Entry 7BXU (electron microscopy, 3.70 A resolution); this record covers chains A and D of the 4 polymer chains in the assembly.

Chain A:
Name: H(+)/Cl(-) exchange transporter 7
From: Homo sapiens
UniProtKB: P51798 (CLCN7_HUMAN); residue numbers follow UniProt; this construct covers 1-805
Amino-acid sequence (805 residues; row label = number of the first residue in the row):
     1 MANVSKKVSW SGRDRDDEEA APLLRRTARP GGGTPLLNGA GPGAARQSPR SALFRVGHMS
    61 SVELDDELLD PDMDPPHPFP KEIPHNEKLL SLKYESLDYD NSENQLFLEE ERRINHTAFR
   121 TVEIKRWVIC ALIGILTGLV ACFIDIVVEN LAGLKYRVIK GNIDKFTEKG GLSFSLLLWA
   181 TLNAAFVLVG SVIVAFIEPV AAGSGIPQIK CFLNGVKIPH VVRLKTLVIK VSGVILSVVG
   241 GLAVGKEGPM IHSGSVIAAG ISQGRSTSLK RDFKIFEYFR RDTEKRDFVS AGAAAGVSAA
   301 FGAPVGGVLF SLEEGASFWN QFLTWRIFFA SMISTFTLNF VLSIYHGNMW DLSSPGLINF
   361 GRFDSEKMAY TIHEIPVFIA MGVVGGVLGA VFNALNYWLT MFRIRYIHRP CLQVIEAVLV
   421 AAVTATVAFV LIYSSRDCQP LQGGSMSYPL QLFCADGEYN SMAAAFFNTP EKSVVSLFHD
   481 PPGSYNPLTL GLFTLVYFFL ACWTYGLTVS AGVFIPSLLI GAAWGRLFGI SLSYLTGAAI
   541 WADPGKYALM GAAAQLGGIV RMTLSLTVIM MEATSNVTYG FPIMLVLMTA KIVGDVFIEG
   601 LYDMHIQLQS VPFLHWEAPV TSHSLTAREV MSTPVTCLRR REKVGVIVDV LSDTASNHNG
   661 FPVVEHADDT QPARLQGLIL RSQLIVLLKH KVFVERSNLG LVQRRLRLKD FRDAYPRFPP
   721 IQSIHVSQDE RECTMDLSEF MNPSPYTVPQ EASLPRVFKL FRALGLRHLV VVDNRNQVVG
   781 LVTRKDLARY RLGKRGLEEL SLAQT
Disordered / not traced: 1-91, 117-118, 364-368, 667-671, 696-704, 727-731, 791-805
Curated features (UniProtKB/Swiss-Prot):
  - motif: Gly203 to Pro207 (Selectivity filter part_1), Gly245 to Pro249 (Selectivity filter part_2), Gly512 to Pro516 (Selectivity filter part_3)
  - binding site (chloride): Ser204, Phe514, Tyr602
  - binding site (ATP): His658 to Gly660, Thr783 to Asp786
  - site: Glu247 (Mediates proton transfer from the outer aqueous phase to the interior of the protein), Glu314 (Mediates proton transfer from the protein to the inner aqueous phase)
  - modified residue (Phosphoserine): Ser9, Ser60, Ser801
  - natural variant: Leu132 (L132P: In OPTB4), Leu213 (L213F: In OPTA2; uncertain significance), Asn214 (N214S: In OPTB4), Gly215 (G215R: In OPTA2), Leu224 (L224R: In OPTB4; uncertain significance), Leu227 (deletion: In OPTB4), Gly240 (G240R: In OPTB4), Pro249 (P249R: In OPTB4), Ile261 (I261F: In OPTB4), Arg286 (R286Q: In OPTA2; R286W: In OPTA2; uncertain significance), Ser290 (S290Y: In OPTA2; uncertain significance), Ala299 (A299V: In OPTB4; uncertain significance), 20 further natural variant entries in UniProt

Chain D:
Name: Osteopetrosis-associated transmembrane protein 1
From: Homo sapiens
UniProtKB: Q86WC4 (OSTM1_HUMAN); numbering as in UniProt (aligned over 1-334)
Amino-acid sequence (334 residues; numbered 1 to 334; the number before each row is that of its first residue):
     1 MEPGPTAAQR RCSLPPWLPL GLLLWSGLAL GALPFGSSPH RVFHDLLSEQ QLLEVEDLSL
    61 SLLQGGGLGP LSLPPDLPDL DPECRELLLD FANSSAELTG CLVRSARPVR LCQTCYPLFQ
   121 QVVSKMDNIS RAAGNTSESQ SCARSLLMAD RMQIVVILSE FFNTTWQEAN CANCLTNNSE
   181 ELSNSTVYFL NLFNHTLTCF EHNLQGNAHS LLQTKNYSEV CKNCREAYKT LSSLYSEMQK
   241 MNELENKAEP GTHLCIDVED AMNITRKLWS RTFNCSVPCS DTVPVIAVSV FILFLPVVFY
   301 LSSFLHSEQK KRKLILPKRL KSSTSFANIQ ENSN
Disordered / not traced: 1-71, 132-140, 174-182, 206-214, 245-251, 309-334
Curated features (UniProtKB/Swiss-Prot):
  - modified residue (Phosphoserine): Ser322, Ser325, Ser333
  - glycosylation (N-linked (GlcNAc...) asparagine): Asn93, Asn128, Asn135, Asn163, Asn177, Asn184, Asn194, Asn216, Asn263, Asn274
Disulfides: Cys84-Cys142, Cys101-Cys115, Cys112-Cys171
Glycans and other covalent adducts: N-acetylglucosamine (NAG) linked to Asn93, Asn128, Asn163, Asn184, Asn194, Asn216, Asn263
Small-molecule neighbours: N-acetylglucosamine (NAG; 2-acetamido-2-deoxy-beta-D-glucopyranose): Met148, Ala149, Asp150, Arg151

How chain A and chain D interact:
Contacting residue pairs - 32 pairs, chain A then chain D:
  Gly170(A) - Asp281(D)
  Gly171(A) - Asp281(D)
  Leu172(A) - Asp281(D)  hydrogen bond (backbone-side chain)
  Ser173(A) - Pro284(D)  hydrogen bond (side chain-backbone)
  Ser173(A) - Val285(D)  hydrogen bond (side chain-backbone)
  Ser173(A) - Val288(D)
  Leu176(A) - Val288(D)  hydrophobic
  Leu177(A) - Val288(D)  hydrophobic
  Phe402(A) - Tyr300(D)  hydrophobic
  Arg403(A) - Tyr300(D)
  Tyr406(A) - Ser303(D)
  Tyr406(A) - Phe304(D)
  Ile407(A) - Tyr300(D)  hydrophobic
  Leu412(A) - Phe299(D)
  Ile415(A) - Phe299(D)  hydrophobic
  Glu416(A) - Phe299(D)
  Glu416(A) - Tyr300(D)  hydrogen bond
  Leu419(A) - Leu295(D)  hydrophobic
  Leu419(A) - Phe299(D)  hydrophobic
  Val423(A) - Pro296(D)  hydrophobic
  Thr426(A) - Ser289(D)
  Thr426(A) - Ile292(D)
  Thr426(A) - Leu293(D)
  Val430(A) - Ser289(D)
  Tyr433(A) - Asp281(D)  hydrogen bond (side chain-backbone)
  Tyr433(A) - Val285(D)
  Phe453(A) - Cys279(D)  hydrophobic
  Asp456(A) - Tyr228(D)  hydrogen bond
  Asp456(A) - Arg266(D)
  Asp456(A) - Trp269(D)
  Gly457(A) - Arg266(D)
  Trp503(A) - Tyr300(D)  hydrogen bond
Interface residues without a listed pair, chain A (26 interface residues in all): Ala422, Val427, Phe429, Ala455
Interface residues without a listed pair, chain D (20 interface residues in all): Ser270, Thr282, Ser307

Overview:
26 residues of chain A face 20 of chain D across their interface, with 7 hydrogen bonds. Polar pairs include
Leu172(A)-Asp281(D), Ser173(A)-Pro284(D) and Ser173(A)-Val285(D). Ligands of chain D: N-acetylglucosamine.
N-acetylglucosamine is covalently linked to Asn93(D), Asn128(D), Asn163(D), Asn184(D), Asn194(D) and Asn216(D)
and 1 more.
Here chain A is H(+)/Cl(-) exchange transporter 7 and chain D is Osteopetrosis-associated transmembrane
protein 1, both from Homo sapiens. Entry 7BXU (CLC-7/Ostm1 membrane protein complex) was determined by
electron microscopy.
